PDB entry 5K58 | X-ray diffraction, 2.77 A resolution | chains E and F of the 10 polymer chains in the assembly

[Chain E (and F)]
Protein: Nucleoid occlusion factor SlmA
Organism: Escherichia coli O139:H28 (strain E24377A / ETEC)
Notes: chain F of this document is another copy of the same molecule, construct and numbering; everything in this record applies to it too
Reference sequence: A7ZTJ2 (SLMA_ECO24); residue numbers follow UniProt; this construct covers 9-198
Amino-acid sequence (190 residues; each row starts with the number of its first residue):
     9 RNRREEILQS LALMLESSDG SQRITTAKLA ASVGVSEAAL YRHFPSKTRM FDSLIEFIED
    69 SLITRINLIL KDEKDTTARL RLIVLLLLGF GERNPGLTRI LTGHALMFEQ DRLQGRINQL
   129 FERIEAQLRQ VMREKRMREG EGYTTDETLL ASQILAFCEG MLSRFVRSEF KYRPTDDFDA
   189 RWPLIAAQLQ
Differences from the reference sequence: engineered mutation Met140 (Leu in A7ZTJ2)
From the paper describing this entry:
  - binding site for the 12-nt DNA strand: Thr33

[Interface between chain E and chain F]
Residue-residue contacts (63; chain E residue first):
  Ser29(E) - Met115(F)
  Ser29(E) - Asp119(F)  hydrogen bond
  Gln30(E) - Asp119(F)  hydrogen bond
  Thr110(E) - His112(F)  hydrogen bond (backbone-side chain)
  Gly111(E) - His112(F)
  His112(E) - Thr110(F)  hydrogen bond (side chain-backbone)
  His112(E) - Gly111(F)
  His112(E) - His112(F)
  His112(E) - Met115(F)
  Met115(E) - Ser29(F)
  Met115(E) - His112(F)
  Met115(E) - Met115(F)  hydrophobic
  Met115(E) - Phe116(F)  hydrophobic
  Phe116(E) - Met115(F)
  Asp119(E) - Ser29(F)  hydrogen bond
  Asp119(E) - Gln30(F)
  Gln122(E) - Glu177(F)  hydrogen bond
  Asn126(E) - Arg175(F)  hydrogen bond (side chain-backbone)
  Phe129(E) - Arg175(F)
  Glu130(E) - Arg175(F)  salt bridge
  Glu130(E) - Tyr180(F)
  Glu133(E) - Arg172(F)  salt bridge
  Glu133(E) - Tyr180(F)
  Thr153(E) - Leu192(F)
  Leu157(E) - Asp185(F)
  Leu157(E) - Ala188(F)  hydrophobic
  Leu157(E) - Arg189(F)
  Leu158(E) - Leu192(F)  hydrophobic
  Ser160(E) - Arg189(F)  hydrogen bond
  Gln161(E) - Phe165(F)
  Gln161(E) - Arg189(F)
  Gln161(E) - Leu192(F)
  Ala164(E) - Gly168(F)
  Ala164(E) - Met169(F)  hydrophobic
  Phe165(E) - Gln161(F)
  Phe165(E) - Ala164(F)  hydrophobic
  Glu167(E) - Gly168(F)
  Glu167(E) - Ser171(F)
  Glu167(E) - Arg172(F)
  Glu167(E) - Arg175(F)  salt bridge
  Gly168(E) - Ala164(F)
  Gly168(E) - Glu167(F)
  Gly168(E) - Gly168(F)
  Ser171(E) - Glu167(F)  hydrogen bond
  Arg172(E) - Glu130(F)  salt bridge
  Arg172(E) - Glu133(F)  salt bridge
  Arg172(E) - Glu167(F)
  Arg175(E) - Gln122(F)
  Arg175(E) - Asn126(F)  hydrogen bond (backbone-side chain)
  Arg175(E) - Phe129(F)
  Arg175(E) - Glu167(F)  salt bridge
  Tyr180(E) - Ser160(F)
  Arg189(E) - Leu157(F)  hydrogen bond (side chain-backbone)
  Arg189(E) - Ser160(F)  hydrogen bond
  Arg189(E) - Gln161(F)
  Leu192(E) - Gln161(F)
  Leu192(E) - Gln196(F)
  Ile193(E) - Gln161(F)
  Gln196(E) - Leu192(F)
  Gln196(E) - Ile193(F)
  Gln196(E) - Gln196(F)  hydrogen bond
  Gln198(E) - Leu192(F)
  Gln198(E) - Ala195(F)
Other interface residues (no listed pair), chain E (39 interface residues in all): Gly28, Arg31, Ala113, Met169, Asp185, Ala188, Pro191, Ala195
Other interface residues (no listed pair), chain F (39 interface residues in all): Arg31, Ala113, Leu158, Leu163, Pro191, Gln198

[Overview]
The chain E/chain F interface involves 39 residues from each chain, with 13 hydrogen bonds and 6 salt bridges.
Polar pairs include Glu130(E)-Arg175(F), Glu133(E)-Arg172(F) and Glu167(E)-Arg175(F). The paper reports a
binding site for the 12-nt DNA strand at Thr33(E).
Both chains are Nucleoid occlusion factor SlmA (Escherichia coli O139:H28 (strain E24377A / ETEC)). Entry 5K58
(Structure of the K. pneumonia SlmA-DNA complex bound to the C-terminal of the cell division protein ...) was
determined by X-ray diffraction together with 5HAW, 5HBU and 5HSZ from the same study.
